Entry 4GRT (X-ray diffraction, 2.80 A resolution); this record covers chain A.

== Chain A ==
Protein: Glutathione reductase
Source organism: Homo sapiens
Notes: EC 1.6.4.2
Reference sequence: P00390 (GSHR_HUMAN); residues 18-478 here = UniProt positions 18-478
Sequence (461 residues; row label = number of the first residue in the row):
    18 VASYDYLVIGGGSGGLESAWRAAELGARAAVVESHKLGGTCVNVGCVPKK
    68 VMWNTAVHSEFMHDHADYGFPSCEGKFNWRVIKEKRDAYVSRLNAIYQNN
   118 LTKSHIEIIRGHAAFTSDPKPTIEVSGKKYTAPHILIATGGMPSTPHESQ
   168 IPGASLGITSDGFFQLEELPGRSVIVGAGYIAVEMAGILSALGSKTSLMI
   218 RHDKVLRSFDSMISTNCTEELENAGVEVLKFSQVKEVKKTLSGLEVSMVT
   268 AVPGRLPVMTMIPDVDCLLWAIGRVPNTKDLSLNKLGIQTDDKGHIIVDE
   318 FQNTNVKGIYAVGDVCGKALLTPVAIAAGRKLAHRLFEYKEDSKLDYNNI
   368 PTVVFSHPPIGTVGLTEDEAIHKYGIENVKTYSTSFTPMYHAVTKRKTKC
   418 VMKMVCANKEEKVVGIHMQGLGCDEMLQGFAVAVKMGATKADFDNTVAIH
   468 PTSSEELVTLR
Disulfide bonds: Cys90 forms a disulfide with the same residue of a neighbouring copy of this chain
Sequence notes: engineered mutation Glu34 (Ala in P00390), Trp37 (Arg in P00390)
Ligand contacts:
  - FAD (flavin-adenine dinucleotide): Ile26, Gly27, Gly28, Gly29, Ser30, Gly31, Val49, Glu50, Ser51, His52, Lys53, Gly56, Thr57, Cys58, Val61, Gly62, Cys63, Lys66, Gly128, His129, Ala130, Ala155, Thr156, Gly157, Gly158, Ser177, Phe181, Tyr197, Ile198, Glu201, Met202, Arg291, Asn294, Leu298, Val329, Gly330, Asp331, Val332, Leu337, Leu338, Thr339, Pro340, Ala342, His467, Pro468
  - trypanothione (GCG; bis(gamma-glutamyl-cysteinyl-glycinyl)spermidine): Ser30, Leu33, Glu34, Trp37, Cys58, Val59, Val64, Tyr106, Leu110, Ile113, Tyr114, Asn117, Thr339, Ile343, Phe403, Thr404, Pro405, Met406, His467, Pro468, Thr469, Glu472, Glu473
Curated features (UniProtKB/Swiss-Prot):
  - binding site (NADP(+)): Gly334
  - binding site (FAD): Thr383
  - natural variant: Asp297 (E297D: this construct carries the variant)

== Summary ==
Bound to chain A: flavin-adenine dinucleotide and trypanothione. Curated annotation (UniProt) lists
NADP+-binding residue Gly334 and FAD-binding residue Thr383.
Chain A is Glutathione reductase (Homo sapiens); the structure, Human glutathione reductase A34E, R37W mutant,
mixed disulfide between trypanothione and the enzyme, was determined by X-ray diffraction together with 2GRT,
3GRT, 5GRT and 1GRT from the same study.
